Entry 6GNX (X-ray diffraction, 2.90 A resolution); this record covers chains C and D of the 4 polymer chains in the assembly.

== Chain C ==
Protein: Membrane-anchored junction protein
From: Homo sapiens
Reference sequence: Q3KP22 (MAJIN_HUMAN), isoform Q3KP22-3; numbering as in UniProt (aligned over 1-112)
Chain sequence (114 residues; row label = number of the first residue in the row; numbers below 1 keep their minus sign (Gly-1 is residue -1)):
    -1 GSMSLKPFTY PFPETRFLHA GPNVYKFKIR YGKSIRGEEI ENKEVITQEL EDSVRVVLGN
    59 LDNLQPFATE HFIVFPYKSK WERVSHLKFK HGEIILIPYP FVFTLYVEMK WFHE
Disordered / not traced: -1 to 1, 31-38, 110-112
Sequence notes: expression tag (-1 to 0)
Modified / non-standard residues: Mse1 (selenomethionine); Mse107 (selenomethionine; parent Met)
From the paper describing this entry:
  - mutagenesis - K24M/K26E/R28E/K31D/R34E/R81D, F73E/Y75E: abolished binding to another copy of this molecule
  - mutagenesis - F73E/Y75E: decreased binding to DNA
  - mutagenesis - K24M/K26E/R28E/K31D/R34E/R81D: abolished binding to DNA

== Chain D ==
Protein: Telomere repeats-binding bouquet formation protein 2
From: Homo sapiens
Reference sequence: Q8NHR7 (TERB2_HUMAN); residues 169-220 here = UniProt positions 169-220
Chain sequence (55 residues; each row starts with the number of its first residue):
   166 GSMVNNMVTG YISIDAMKKF LGELHDFIPG TSGYLAYHVQ NEINMSAIKN KLKRK
Disordered / not traced: 166-174, 206-220
Sequence notes: expression tag (166-168)
Modified / non-standard residues: Mse168, Mse172, Mse210 (selenomethionine); Mse182 (selenomethionine; parent Met)

== Chain C / chain D interface ==
Pairs across the interface (66):
  Leu3(C) - Leu189(D)
  Leu3(C) - His190(D)
  Leu3(C) - Asp191(D)
  Lys4(C) - Asp191(D)  hydrogen bond (backbone-side chain)
  Lys4(C) - Ile193(D)
  Arg14(C) - Asp191(D)  salt bridge
  Phe15(C) - His190(D)
  Phe15(C) - Asp191(D)
  Phe15(C) - Phe192(D)  hydrogen bond (backbone-backbone)
  Leu16(C) - Leu189(D)  hydrophobic
  Leu16(C) - His190(D)
  Leu16(C) - Asp191(D)
  His17(C) - Glu188(D)
  His17(C) - Leu189(D)
  His17(C) - His190(D)  hydrogen bond (backbone-backbone)
  His17(C) - Tyr199(D)  hydrogen bond
  Ala18(C) - Phe185(D)  hydrophobic
  Ala18(C) - Glu188(D)
  Ala18(C) - Leu189(D)  hydrophobic
  Val22(C) - Phe192(D)  hydrophobic
  Asp50(C) - Ile179(D)
  Asp50(C) - Lys184(D)
  Ser51(C) - Ile179(D)
  Arg53(C) - Lys184(D)
  Arg53(C) - Phe185(D)  hydrogen bond (side chain-backbone)
  Arg53(C) - Leu186(D)
  Arg53(C) - Gly187(D)  hydrogen bond (side chain-backbone)
  Arg53(C) - Leu189(D)
  Val54(C) - Ile179(D)  hydrophobic
  Val54(C) - Mse182(D)
  Val54(C) - Lys183(D)
  Val54(C) - Lys184(D)
  Leu56(C) - Phe185(D)  hydrophobic
  Leu56(C) - Leu189(D)  hydrophobic
  Gly57(C) - Lys183(D)
  Asn58(C) - Lys183(D)  hydrogen bond (side chain-backbone)
  Gln63(C) - Ile177(D)
  Gln63(C) - Mse182(D)
  Pro64(C) - Tyr176(D)  hydrophobic
  Phe65(C) - Ile177(D)
  Phe65(C) - Mse182(D)
  Ala66(C) - Ile177(D)  hydrogen bond (backbone-backbone)
  Ala66(C) - Ser178(D)
  Ala66(C) - Ile179(D)  hydrogen bond (backbone-backbone)
  Thr67(C) - Ile179(D)
  Ile71(C) - Tyr176(D)  hydrophobic
  Phe73(C) - Tyr176(D)
  His84(C) - Tyr202(D)
  His84(C) - His203(D)  hydrogen bond (backbone-side chain)
  His84(C) - Val204(D)  hydrogen bond (backbone-backbone)
  Leu85(C) - Tyr202(D)
  Leu85(C) - His203(D)
  Lys86(C) - Ala201(D)
  Lys86(C) - Tyr202(D)  hydrogen bond (backbone-backbone)
  Phe87(C) - Phe192(D)  hydrophobic
  Phe87(C) - Leu200(D)
  Lys88(C) - Phe192(D)
  Lys88(C) - Gly198(D)
  Lys88(C) - Tyr199(D)
  Lys88(C) - Leu200(D)  hydrogen bond (backbone-backbone)
  Lys88(C) - Tyr202(D)
  His89(C) - Ser197(D)  hydrogen bond (side chain-backbone)
  His89(C) - Gly198(D)
  His89(C) - Tyr199(D)
  Gly90(C) - Gly198(D)  hydrogen bond (backbone-backbone)
  Leu94(C) - Phe192(D)  hydrophobic
Interface residues without a listed pair, chain C (33 interface residues in all): Gly19, Glu47, Val52

== Summary ==
Chain C and chain D form an interface of 33 and 24 residues respectively; the contacts include 15 hydrogen
bonds and 1 salt bridge. Polar contacts include Arg14(C)-Asp191(D), Lys4(C)-Asp191(D) and His17(C)-Tyr199(D).
From the paper: K24M/K26E/R28E/K31D/R34E/R81D and F73E/Y75E of chain C abolish binding to another copy of this
molecule; F73E/Y75E of chain C reduce binding to DNA.
Chain C is Membrane-anchored junction protein and chain D is Telomere repeats-binding bouquet formation
protein 2, both from Homo sapiens; the structure, Crystal structure of the MAJIN-TERB2 heterotetrameric
complex - selenomethionine derivative, was determined by X-ray diffraction, deposited together with 6GNY.
